PDB entry 7FLE | X-ray diffraction, 1.57 A resolution | chains A and B

# Chain A
Molecule: Pre-mRNA-splicing factor 8
From: Saccharomyces cerevisiae S288C
UniProtKB: P33334 (PRP8_YEAST); residue numbers follow UniProt; this construct covers 1836-2090
Amino-acid sequence (258 residues; numbered 1833 to 2090; the number before each row is that of its first residue):
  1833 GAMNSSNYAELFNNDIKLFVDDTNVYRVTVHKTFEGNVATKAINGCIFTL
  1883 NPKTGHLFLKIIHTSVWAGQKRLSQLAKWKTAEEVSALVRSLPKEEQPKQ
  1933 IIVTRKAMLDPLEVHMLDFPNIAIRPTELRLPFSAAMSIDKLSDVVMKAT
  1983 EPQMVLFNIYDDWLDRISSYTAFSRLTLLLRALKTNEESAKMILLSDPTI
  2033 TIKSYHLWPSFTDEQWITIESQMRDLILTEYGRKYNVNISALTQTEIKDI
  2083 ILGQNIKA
Not modelled in the structure: 2070-2090
Construct notes: expression tag (1833-1835)
Small-molecule neighbours: VB9 (3-[2-(dimethylamino)ethyl]-2-sulfanylidene-2,3-dihydrothieno[3,2-d]pyrimidin-4(1H)-one): Tyr1840, Ser2006, Thr2009, Leu2010, Arg2056

# Chain B
Molecule: A1 cistron-splicing factor AAR2
From: Saccharomyces cerevisiae S288C
UniProtKB: P32357 (AAR2_YEAST); aligned to UniProt positions 1-317 over residues 1-317
Amino-acid sequence (308 residues; numbered -3 to 317; 13 numbers in that range are skipped by the numbering (no residue carries them; nothing is unmodelled there); the number before each row is that of its first residue; numbers below 1 keep their minus sign (Gly-3 is residue -3)):
    -3 GAMAMNTVPFTSAPIEVTIGIDQYSFNVKENQPFHGIKDIPIGHVHVIHF
    47 QHADNSSMRYGYWFDCRMGNFYIQYDPKDGLYKMMEERDGAKFENIVHNF
    97 KERQMMVSYPKIDEDDTWYNLTEFVQMDKIRKIVRKDENQFSYVDSSMTT
   147 VQENEL
   166 SSSSSDPAHSLNYTVINFKSREAIRPGHEMEDFLDKSYYLNTVMLQGIFK
   216 NSSNYFGELQFAFLNAMFFGNYGSSLQWHAMIELICSSATVPKHMLDKLD
   266 EILYYQIKTLPEQYSDILLNERVWNICLYSSFQKNSLHNTEKIMENKYPE
   316 LL
Not modelled in the structure: -3 to 0, 166-169
Construct notes: expression tag (-3 to 0); conflict Ser166 (Leu153 in P32357), Ser167 (Lys154 in P32357), Ser170 (Asp in P32357)

# How chain A and chain B interact
Contacting residue pairs - 17 pairs, chain A then chain B:
  Gln1907(A) - Met195(B)
  Gln1907(A) - Leu199(B)
  Leu1908(A) - Met195(B)  hydrophobic
  Trp1911(A) - Glu194(B)
  Trp1911(A) - Met195(B)
  Trp1911(A) - Phe198(B)  hydrophobic
  Asp1942(A) - Lys184(B)  salt bridge
  Asp1942(A) - Phe198(B)
  Glu1945(A) - Lys184(B)  salt bridge
  Val1946(A) - Ile189(B)  hydrophobic
  Val1946(A) - Glu194(B)
  Val1946(A) - Phe198(B)  hydrophobic
  His1947(A) - Glu194(B)
  Leu1949(A) - Lys184(B)
  Leu1949(A) - Ser185(B)
  Leu1949(A) - Arg186(B)
  Asp1950(A) - Arg186(B)  salt bridge

# Summary
9 residues of chain A and 8 residues of chain B are in contact; the contacts include 3 salt bridges. Polar
pairs include Asp1942(A)-Lys184(B), Glu1945(A)-Lys184(B) and Asp1950(A)-Arg186(B). Chain A binds compound VB9.
Here chain A is Pre-mRNA-splicing factor 8 and chain B is A1 cistron-splicing factor AAR2, both from
Saccharomyces cerevisiae S288C. Entry 7FLE (PanDDA analysis group deposition -- Aar2/RNaseH in complex with
fragment P05C05 from the F2X-Universal Library) was determined by X-ray diffraction, deposited together with
5ST0, 5ST1, 5ST2, 5ST3, 5ST4, 5ST5 and 248 further entries.
